9IHF - chains A and J of the 16 polymer chains in the assembly; structure by electron microscopy, 3.16 A resolution.

[Chain A]
Protein: Histone H3.2
Source organism: Xenopus laevis
UniProt: P84233 (H32_XENLA); residues 37-135 here correspond to UniProt positions 38-136 (UniProt number = residue number + 1)
Chain sequence (99 residues; numbered 37 to 135; the number before each row is that of its first residue):
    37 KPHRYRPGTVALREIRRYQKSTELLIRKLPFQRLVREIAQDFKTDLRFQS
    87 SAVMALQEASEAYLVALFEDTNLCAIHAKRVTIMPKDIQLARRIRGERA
Disordered / not traced: 37-39
Construct notes: conflict Ala102 (Gly103 in P84233)
Swiss-Prot annotation at these positions:
  - modified residue: Lys37 (N6-methyllysine), Tyr41 (Phosphotyrosine), Lys56 (N6,N6,N6-trimethyllysine), Ser57 (Phosphoserine), Lys64 (N6-(2-hydroxyisobutyryl)lysine), Lys79 (N6,N6,N6-trimethyllysine), Thr80 (Phosphothreonine), Ser86 (Phosphoserine), Thr107 (Phosphothreonine), Lys115 (N6-acetyllysine), Lys122 (N6-(2-hydroxyisobutyryl)lysine)
  - lipidation: Cys110 (S-palmitoyl cysteine)

[Chain J]
Molecule: Widom-601 DNA
Sequence (147 nucleotides; each row starts with the number of its first residue; numbers below 1 keep their minus sign (DA-73 is residue -73)):
   -73 ATCGAGAATCCCGGTGCCGAGGCCGCTCAATTGGTCGTAGACAGCTCTAG
   -23 CACCGCTTAAACGCACGTACGCGCTGTCCCCCGCGTTTTAACCGCCAAGG
    27 GGATTACTCCCTAGTCTCCAGGCACGTGTCAGATATATACATCCGAT
Disordered / not traced: -73 to -61, 73

[How chain A and chain J interact]
Residue-residue contacts - 18 pairs, chain A then chain J:
  Arg40(A) - DG9(J)  hydrogen bond to the base
  Arg40(A) - DC10(J)  hydrogen bond to the sugar
  Tyr41(A) - DG9(J)  sugar contact
  Tyr41(A) - DC10(J)  phosphate contact
  Pro43(A) - DC8(J)  phosphate contact
  Pro43(A) - DG9(J)  phosphate contact
  Gly44(A) - DC8(J)  phosphate contact
  Gly44(A) - DG9(J)  hydrogen bond to the phosphate
  Thr45(A) - DG9(J)  phosphate contact
  Val46(A) - DG9(J)  hydrogen bond to the phosphate
  Ala47(A) - DG9(J)  hydrogen bond to the phosphate
  Arg63(A) - DA17(J)  phosphate contact
  Arg63(A) - DC18(J)  salt bridge to the phosphate
  Lys64(A) - DC18(J)  phosphate contact
  Leu65(A) - DA17(J)  sugar contact
  Leu65(A) - DC18(J)  hydrogen bond to the phosphate
  Pro66(A) - DA17(J)  sugar contact
  Arg69(A) - DA17(J)  salt bridge to the phosphate
Also at the interface, not in a pair above, chain A (14 interface residues in all): Arg42, Arg83
Also at the interface, not in a pair above, chain J (7 interface residues in all): DG26, DG27

[Overview]
14 residues of chain A and 7 residues of chain J are in contact, with 6 hydrogen bonds and 2 salt bridges.
Among the polar pairs are Arg40(A)-DG9(J), Arg40(A)-DC10(J) and Gly44(A)-DG9(J).
Here chain A is Histone H3.2 (Xenopus laevis) and chain J is Widom-601 DNA. Entry 9IHF (Nucleosome core
particle bound by one monomer and one dimer of of DTT-reduced native myeloperoxidase) was determined by
electron microscopy together with 9GEN, 9GEO, 9GEP, 9GEQ, 9GER, 9IHD and 9IHE from the same study.
